Entry 4AT4 (X-ray diffraction, 2.36 A resolution); this record covers chain A.

[Chain A]
Protein: Bdnf/nt-3 growth factors receptor
From: Homo sapiens
Notes: EC 2.7.10.1; fragment: kinase domain, residues 543-838
UniProtKB: Q16620 (NTRK2_HUMAN); numbering as in UniProt (aligned over 543-838)
Amino-acid sequence (299 residues; row label = number of the first residue in the row; note: 539 numbers in that range are skipped by the numbering (no residue carries them; nothing is unmodelled there)):
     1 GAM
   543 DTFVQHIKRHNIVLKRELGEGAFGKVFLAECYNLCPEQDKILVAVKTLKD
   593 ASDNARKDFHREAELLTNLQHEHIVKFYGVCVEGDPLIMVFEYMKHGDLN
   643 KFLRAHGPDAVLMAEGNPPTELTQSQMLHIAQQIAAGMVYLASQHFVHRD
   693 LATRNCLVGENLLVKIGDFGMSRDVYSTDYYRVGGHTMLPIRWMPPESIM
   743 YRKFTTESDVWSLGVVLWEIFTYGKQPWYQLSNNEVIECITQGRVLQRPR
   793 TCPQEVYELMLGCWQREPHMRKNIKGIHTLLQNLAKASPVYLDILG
Unresolved in the structure: 578-581, 657-659
Construct notes: expression tag (1-3)
Small-molecule neighbours: T6E (1-[4-(4-aminothieno[2,3-d]pyrimidin-5-yl)phenyl]-3-[2-fluoro-5-(trifluoromethyl)phenyl]urea): Leu-560, Val-568, Ala-586, Lys-588, Glu-604, Leu-608, Leu-611, Ile-616, Val-617, Phe-633, Glu-634, Tyr-635, Met-636, Leu-683, Phe-688, His-690, Leu-699, Ile-708, Gly-709, Asp-710, Phe-711, Met-713

[Summary]
Ligands of chain A: compound T6E.
Chain A is Bdnf/nt-3 growth factors receptor (Homo sapiens); the structure, Crystal structure of trkb kinase
domain in complex with EX429, was determined by X-ray diffraction (same publication as 4F0I, 4ASZ, 4AT3 and
4AT5).
